Entry 4BXX (X-ray diffraction, 3.28 A resolution); this record covers chains A and F of the 16 polymer chains in the assembly.

# Chain A
Name: DNA-directed RNA polymerase II subunit RPB1
Source organism: Saccharomyces cerevisiae
Notes: EC 2.7.7.6
UniProtKB: P04050 (RPB1_YEAST); residue numbers follow UniProt; this construct covers 1-1733
Chain sequence (1733 residues; row label = number of the first residue in the row):
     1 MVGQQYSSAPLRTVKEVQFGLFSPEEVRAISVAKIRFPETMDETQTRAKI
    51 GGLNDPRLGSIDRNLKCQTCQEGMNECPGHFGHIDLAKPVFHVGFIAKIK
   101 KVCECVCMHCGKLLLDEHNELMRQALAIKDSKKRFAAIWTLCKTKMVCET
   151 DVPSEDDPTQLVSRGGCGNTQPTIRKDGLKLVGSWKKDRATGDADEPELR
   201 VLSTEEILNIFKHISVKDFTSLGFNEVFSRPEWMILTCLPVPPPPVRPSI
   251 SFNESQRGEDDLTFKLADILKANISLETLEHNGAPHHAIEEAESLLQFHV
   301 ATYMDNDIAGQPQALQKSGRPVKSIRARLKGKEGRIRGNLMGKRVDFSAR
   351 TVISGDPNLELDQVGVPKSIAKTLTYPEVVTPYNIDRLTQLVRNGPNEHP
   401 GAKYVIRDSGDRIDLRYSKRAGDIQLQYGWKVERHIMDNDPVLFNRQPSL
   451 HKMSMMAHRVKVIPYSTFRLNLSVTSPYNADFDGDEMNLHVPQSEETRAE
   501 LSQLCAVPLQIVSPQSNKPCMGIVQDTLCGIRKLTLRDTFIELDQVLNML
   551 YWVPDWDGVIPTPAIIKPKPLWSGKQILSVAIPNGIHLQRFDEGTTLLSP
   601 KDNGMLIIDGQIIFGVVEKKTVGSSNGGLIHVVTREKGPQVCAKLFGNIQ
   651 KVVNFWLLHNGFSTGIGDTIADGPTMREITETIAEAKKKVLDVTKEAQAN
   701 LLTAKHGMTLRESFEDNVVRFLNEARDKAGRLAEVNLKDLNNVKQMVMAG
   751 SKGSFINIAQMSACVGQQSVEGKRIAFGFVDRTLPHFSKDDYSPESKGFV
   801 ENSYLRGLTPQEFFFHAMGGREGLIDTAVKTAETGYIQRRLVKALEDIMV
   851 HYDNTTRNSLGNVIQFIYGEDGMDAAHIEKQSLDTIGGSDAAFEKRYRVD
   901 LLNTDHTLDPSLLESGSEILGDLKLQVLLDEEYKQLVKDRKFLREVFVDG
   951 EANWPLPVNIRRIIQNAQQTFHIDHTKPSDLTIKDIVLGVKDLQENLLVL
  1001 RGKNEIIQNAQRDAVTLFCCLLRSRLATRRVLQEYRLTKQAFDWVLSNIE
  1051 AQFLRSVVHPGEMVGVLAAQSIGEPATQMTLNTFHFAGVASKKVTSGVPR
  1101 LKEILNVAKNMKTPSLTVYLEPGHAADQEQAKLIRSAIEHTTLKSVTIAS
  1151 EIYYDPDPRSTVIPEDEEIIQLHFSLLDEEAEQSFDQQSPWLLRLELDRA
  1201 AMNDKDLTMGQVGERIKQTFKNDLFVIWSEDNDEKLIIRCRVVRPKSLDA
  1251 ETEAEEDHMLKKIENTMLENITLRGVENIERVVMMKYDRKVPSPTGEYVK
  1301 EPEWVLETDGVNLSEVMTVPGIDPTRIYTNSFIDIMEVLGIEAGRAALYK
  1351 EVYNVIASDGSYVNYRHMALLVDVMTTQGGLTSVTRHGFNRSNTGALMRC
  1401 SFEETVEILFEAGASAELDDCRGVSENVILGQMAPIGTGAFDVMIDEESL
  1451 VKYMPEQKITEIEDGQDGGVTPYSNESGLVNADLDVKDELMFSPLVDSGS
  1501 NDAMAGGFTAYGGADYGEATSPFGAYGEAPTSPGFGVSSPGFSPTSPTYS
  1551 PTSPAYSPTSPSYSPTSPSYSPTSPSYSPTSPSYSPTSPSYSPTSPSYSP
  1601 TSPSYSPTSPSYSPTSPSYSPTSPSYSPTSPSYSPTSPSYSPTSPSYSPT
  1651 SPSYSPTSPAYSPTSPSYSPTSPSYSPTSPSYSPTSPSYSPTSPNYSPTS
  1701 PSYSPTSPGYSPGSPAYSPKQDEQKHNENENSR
Unresolved in the structure: 1, 187-194, 1082-1091, 1247-1253, 1456-1733
Ion coordination: Zn2+ site 1: Cys67, Cys70, Cys77, His80; Zn2+ site 2: Cys107, Cys110, Cys148, Cys167; Mg2+: Asp481, Asp483, Asp485 (shared with 1 residue of chain P)
UniProt features mapped onto this chain:
  - region: Pro248 to Asp260 (Lid loop), Asn306 to Lys323 (Rudder loop), Pro810 to Glu822 (Bridging helix)
  - binding site (Zn(2+)): Cys67, Cys70, Cys77, His80, Cys107, Cys110, Cys148, Cys167
  - binding site (Mg(2+)): Asp481, Asp483, Asp485
  - modified residue: Thr1471 (Phosphothreonine)
  - cross-link (Glycyl lysine isopeptide (Lys-Gly)): Lys695 (interchain with G-Cter in ubiquitin), Lys1246 (interchain with G-Cter in ubiquitin), Lys1350 (interchain with G-Cter in ubiquitin)
  - natural variant: Ser1653 to Pro1659 (deletion: In strain: A364A)
  - mutagenesis: Lys1246 (K1246R: Impairs ubiquitination during transcription stress)

# Chain F
Name: DNA-directed RNA polymerases I, II, and III subunit rpabc 2
Source organism: Saccharomyces cerevisiae
UniProtKB: P20435 (RPAB2_YEAST); residues 1-155 here = UniProt positions 1-155
Chain sequence (155 residues; numbered 1 to 155; the number before each row is that of its first residue):
     1 MSDYEEAFNDGNENFEDFDVEHFSDEETYEEKPQFKDGETTDANGKTIVT
    51 GGNGPEDFQQHEQIRRKTLKEKAIPKDQRATTPYMTKYERARILGTRALQ
   101 ISMNAPVFVDLEGETDPLRIAMKELAEKKIPLVIRRYLPDGSFEDWSVEE
   151 LIVDL
Unresolved in the structure: 1-71
UniProt features mapped onto this chain:
  - region: Leu111 to Leu132 (Leucine-zipper)
  - modified residue: Ser24 (Phosphoserine)

# How chain A and chain F interact
Contacting residue pairs (75):
  Val379(A) - Ser102(F)
  Val380(A) - Asn104(F)
  Thr381(A) - Asn104(F)  hydrogen bond
  Pro382(A) - Asn104(F)
  Tyr383(A) - Ile101(F)  hydrophobic
  Tyr383(A) - Val107(F)
  Tyr383(A) - Leu111(F)  hydrophobic
  Tyr383(A) - Thr115(F)
  Gly429(A) - Asn104(F)
  Ser494(A) - Leu99(F)
  Glu495(A) - Ala98(F)
  Glu495(A) - Leu99(F)
  Glu495(A) - Pro117(F)
  Glu496(A) - Gly95(F)
  Glu496(A) - Leu99(F)
  Ala499(A) - Ala91(F)
  Ala499(A) - Gly95(F)
  Gln503(A) - Arg90(F)
  Gln503(A) - Ala91(F)
  Leu504(A) - Tyr88(F)  hydrophobic
  Leu504(A) - Ala91(F)  hydrophobic
  Tyr852(A) - Thr81(F)
  Tyr852(A) - Thr86(F)
  Tyr852(A) - Glu89(F)  hydrogen bond
  Tyr852(A) - Arg136(F)
  Tyr852(A) - Tyr137(F)
  Asp853(A) - Pro139(F)
  Arg857(A) - Pro139(F)
  Arg1001(A) - Ala80(F)
  Arg1001(A) - Thr81(F)
  Arg1001(A) - Thr82(F)
  Arg1001(A) - Pro83(F)
  Leu1054(A) - Tyr84(F)
  Arg1055(A) - Asp154(F)  salt bridge
  His1059(A) - Thr86(F)
  His1059(A) - Lys87(F)  hydrogen bond (side chain-backbone)
  His1059(A) - Tyr88(F)
  His1059(A) - Leu155(F)
  Pro1060(A) - Thr86(F)
  Pro1060(A) - Tyr88(F)
  Gly1061(A) - Tyr88(F)
  Glu1062(A) - Tyr88(F)  hydrogen bond
  Gly1437(A) - Tyr88(F)
  Thr1438(A) - Tyr88(F)
  Thr1438(A) - Arg92(F)  hydrogen bond (backbone-side chain)
  Gly1439(A) - Arg92(F)
  Phe1441(A) - Tyr88(F)
  Phe1441(A) - Glu89(F)
  Phe1441(A) - Arg92(F)  hydrogen bond (backbone-side chain)
  Phe1441(A) - Ile134(F)  hydrophobic
  Phe1441(A) - Arg135(F)
  Asp1442(A) - Arg92(F)  salt bridge
  Asp1442(A) - Val133(F)
  Asp1442(A) - Ile134(F)
  Asp1442(A) - Arg135(F)  hydrogen bond (backbone-backbone)
  Asp1442(A) - Tyr137(F)  hydrogen bond
  Val1443(A) - Leu132(F)  hydrophobic
  Val1443(A) - Val133(F)
  Met1444(A) - Leu132(F)
  Met1444(A) - Val133(F)  hydrogen bond (backbone-backbone)
  Met1444(A) - Arg135(F)
  Ile1445(A) - Pro131(F)
  Ile1445(A) - Leu132(F)  hydrophobic
  Asp1446(A) - Pro131(F)  hydrogen bond (backbone-backbone)
  Asp1446(A) - Val133(F)
  Ser1449(A) - Pro131(F)
  Leu1450(A) - Phe108(F)
  Leu1450(A) - Pro131(F)  hydrophobic
  Lys1452(A) - Glu149(F)  salt bridge
  Tyr1453(A) - Phe108(F)  hydrophobic
  Tyr1453(A) - Lys128(F)  hydrogen bond (side chain-backbone)
  Tyr1453(A) - Lys129(F)
  Tyr1453(A) - Ile130(F)
  Tyr1453(A) - Pro131(F)
  Tyr1453(A) - Glu149(F)  hydrogen bond
Interface residues without a listed pair, chain A (43 interface residues in all): Tyr428, Ser502, His851, Gly1002, Ala1051, Met1433, Ala1440, Met1454
Interface residues without a listed pair, chain F (43 interface residues in all): Met85, Leu94, Thr96, Asp116, Leu118, Ile120

# Summary
The chain A/chain F interface involves 43 residues from each chain, with 12 hydrogen bonds and 3 salt bridges.
Among the polar pairs are Arg1055(A)-Asp154(F), Asp1442(A)-Arg92(F) and Lys1452(A)-Glu149(F). From UniProt: 8
Zn2+-binding residues, 3 Mg2+-binding residues and one mutagenesis site on chain A.
Here chain A is DNA-directed RNA polymerase II subunit RPB1 and chain F is DNA-directed RNA polymerases I, II,
and III subunit rpabc 2, both from Saccharomyces cerevisiae. Entry 4BXX (Arrested RNA polymerase II-Bye1
complex) was determined by X-ray diffraction, deposited together with 4BXZ, 4BY1 and 4BY7.
